PDB entry 8W5Q | electron microscopy, 4.10 A resolution (low resolution: residue-level contacts below are approximate; hydrogen-bond / salt-bridge calls are withheld) | chains L and C of the 4 polymer chains in the assembly

[Chain L]
Name: Light chain of Ab45
Source organism: Mus musculus
Chain sequence (110 residues; each row starts with the number of its first residue):
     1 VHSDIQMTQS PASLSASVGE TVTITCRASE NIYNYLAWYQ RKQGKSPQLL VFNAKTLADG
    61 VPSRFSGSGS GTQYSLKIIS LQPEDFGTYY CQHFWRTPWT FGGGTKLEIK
Disordered / not traced: 1-6, 105-110

[Chain C]
Name: Minor capsid protein A1
Source organism: Escherichia phage Qbeta
UniProtKB: Q8LTE1 (A1_BPQBE); residues 0-132 here correspond to UniProt positions 1-133 (UniProt number = residue number + 1)
Chain sequence (133 residues; each row starts with the number of its first residue; numbering starts at 0):
     0 MAKLETVTLG NIGKDGKQTL VLNPRGVNPT NGVASLSQAG AVPALEKRVT VSVSQPSRNR
    60 KNYKVQVKIQ NPTACTANGS CDPSVTRQAY ADVTFSFTQY STDEERAFVR TELAALLASP
   120 LLIDAIDQLN PAY
Disordered / not traced: 0, 56-60, 132

[How chain L and chain C interact]
Contacting residue pairs - 10 pairs, chain L then chain C:
  Y33(L) - T7(C)
  Y33(L) - V20(C)
  Y35(L) - T7(C)
  W95(L) - L8(C)
  W95(L) - N10(C)
  W95(L) - T18(C)
  R96(L) - K16(C)
  T97(L) - D14(C)
  T97(L) - G15(C)
  T97(L) - K16(C)
Other interface residues (no listed pair), chain L (6 interface residues in all): W99
Other interface residues (no listed pair), chain C (9 interface residues in all): G9

[In short]
6 residues of chain L face 9 of chain C across their interface.
Here chain L is Light chain of Ab45 (Mus musculus) and chain C is Minor capsid protein A1 (Escherichia phage
Qbeta). Entry 8W5Q (Cryo-EM structure of Qb-Ab45) was determined by electron microscopy, deposited together
with 8W5D, 8W5E, 8W5F, 8W5G, 8W5L, 8W5M and 8 further entries.
